Entry 5HBP (X-ray diffraction, 1.50 A resolution); this record covers chain A.

# Chain A
Protein: Inner membrane protein YgaP
Source organism: Escherichia coli
UniProt: P55734 (YGAP_ECOLI); aligned to UniProt positions 2-109 over residues 1-108 (the alignment contains insertions or deletions, so no single offset holds)
Sequence (128 residues; row label = number of the first residue in the row; numbers below 1 keep their minus sign (Met-18 is residue -18)):
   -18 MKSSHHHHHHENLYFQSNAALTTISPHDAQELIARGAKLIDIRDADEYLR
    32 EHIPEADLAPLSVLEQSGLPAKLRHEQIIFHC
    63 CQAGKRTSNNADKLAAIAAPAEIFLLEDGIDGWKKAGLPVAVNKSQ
Disordered / not traced: -18 to 2, 106-108
Modified residues: Cys63 (S-nitroso-cysteine; SNC)
Sequence notes: initiating methionine (-18); expression tag (-17 to 0); microheterogeneity/modified residue Cys63 (Cys64 in P55734)
Reported in the primary citation:
  - post-translational modification sites: Cys63
  - conformationally variable residues: Cys63
  - contacts within the chain: Cys63-Gly66 (backbone contact), Cys63-Thr69 (hydrogen bond)
  - catalytic residues: Cys63 (citing earlier work)

# Overview
The paper reports the catalytic residue Cys63; a modification site at Cys63.
Chain A is Inner membrane protein YgaP (Escherichia coli); the structure, The crystal of rhodanese domain of
YgaP treated with SNOC, was determined by X-ray diffraction (same publication as 5HBL, 5HBO and 5HBQ).
